PDB entry 6H8J | X-ray diffraction, 1.45 A resolution | chains A and B of the 3 polymer chains in the assembly

[Chain A]
Name: Urease subunit gamma
Organism: Sporosarcina pasteurii
Notes: EC 3.5.1.5
UniProt: A0A0H3YGY5 (A0A0H3YGY5_SPOPA); residues 2-100 here = UniProt positions 2-100
Chain sequence (100 residues; numbered 1 to 100; the number before each row is that of its first residue):
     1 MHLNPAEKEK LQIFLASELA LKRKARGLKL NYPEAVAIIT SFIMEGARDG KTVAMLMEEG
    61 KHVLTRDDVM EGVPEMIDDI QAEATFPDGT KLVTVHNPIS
Modified positions: M1 (N-carboxymethionine; CXM)

[Chain B]
Name: Urease subunit beta
Organism: Sporosarcina pasteurii
Notes: EC 3.5.1.5
UniProt: P41021 (URE2_SPOPA); residues 5-126 here = UniProt positions 5-126
Chain sequence (122 residues; row label = number of the first residue in the row):
     5 NYIVPGEYRV AEGEIEINAG REKTTIRVSN TGDRPIQVGS HIHFVEVNKE LLFDRAEGIG
    65 RRLNIPSGTA ARFEPGEEME VELTELGGNR EVFGISDLTN GSVDNKELIL QRAKELGYKG
   125 VE

[Interface between chain A and chain B]
Pairs across the interface - 11 pairs, chain A then chain B:
  R66(A) with Y6(B), hydrogen bond
  E71(A) with N5(B); Y6(B); I7(B), hydrogen bond (side chain-backbone)
  G72(A) with Y6(B), hydrogen bond (backbone-side chain); I7(B); P9(B)
  P74(A) with Y6(B)
  E75(A) with Y6(B), hydrogen bond; V8(B)
  M76(A) with P9(B), hydrophobic

[Summary]
Chain A and chain B form an interface of 6 and 5 residues respectively; the contacts include 4 hydrogen bonds.
Among the polar pairs are R66(A)-Y6(B), E71(A)-I7(B) and G72(A)-Y6(B).
Chain A is Urease subunit gamma and chain B is Urease subunit beta, both from Sporosarcina pasteurii; the
structure, 1.45 A resolution of Sporosarcina pasteurii urease inhibited in the presence of NBPTO, was
determined by X-ray diffraction.
